Entry 3A1N (X-ray diffraction, 2.07 A resolution); this record covers chains A and B.

[Chain A (and B)]
Protein: NDP-sugar epimerase
From: Thermoplasma volcanium
Notes: EC 1.1.1.103; chain B of this document is another copy of the same molecule, construct and numbering; everything in this record applies to it too
UniProt: Q97BK3 (Q97BK3_THEVO); numbering as in UniProt (aligned over 1-317)
Amino-acid sequence (317 residues; each row starts with the number of its first residue):
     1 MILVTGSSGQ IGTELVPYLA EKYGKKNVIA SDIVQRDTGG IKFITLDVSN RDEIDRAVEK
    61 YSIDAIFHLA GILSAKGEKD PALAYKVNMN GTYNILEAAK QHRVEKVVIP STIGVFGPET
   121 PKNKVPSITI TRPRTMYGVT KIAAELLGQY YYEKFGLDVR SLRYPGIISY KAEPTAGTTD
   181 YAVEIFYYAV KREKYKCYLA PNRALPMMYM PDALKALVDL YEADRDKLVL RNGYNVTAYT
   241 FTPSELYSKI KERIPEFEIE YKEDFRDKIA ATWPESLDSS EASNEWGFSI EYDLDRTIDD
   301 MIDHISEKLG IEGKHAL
Unresolved in the structure: 316-317 (chain B: 310-317)
Ligand contacts: NAD (nicotinamide-adenine-dinucleotide): Gly6, Ser8, Gly9, Gln10, Ile11, Gly12, Asp32, Ile33, Val34, Leu46, Asp47, Val48, Ser49, Leu69, Ala70, Gly71, Ile72, Leu73, Val87, Pro110, Ser111, Thr112, Tyr137, Lys141, Tyr164, Pro165, Ile167, Thr175, Thr179

[How chain A and chain B interact]
Residue-residue contacts - 43 pairs, chain A then chain B:
  Glu78(A) with Tyr150(B), hydrogen bond; Lys154(B), salt bridge
  Pro81(A) with Tyr150(B); Phe155(B), hydrophobic
  Ala82(A) with Tyr93(B)
  Tyr85(A) with Met89(B); Tyr93(B), hydrophobic; Leu147(B), hydrophobic
  Met89(A) with Tyr85(B)
  Asn90(A) with Tyr85(B), hydrogen bond; Asn90(B)
  Tyr93(A) with Ala82(B); Tyr85(B), hydrophobic
  Glu119(A) with Ile128(B)
  Thr129(A) with Ile130(B)
  Ile130(A) with Ile128(B), hydrophobic
  Arg132(A) with Leu146(B); Gln149(B); Leu230(B); Asn232(B)
  Pro133(A) with Leu146(B)
  Arg134(A) with Tyr150(B); Glu153(B), salt bridge
  Thr135(A) with Tyr150(B)
  Met136(A) with Tyr150(B)
  Val139(A) with Leu147(B), hydrophobic
  Ile142(A) with Leu146(B), hydrophobic
  Leu146(A) with Arg132(B); Pro133(B); Val139(B), hydrophobic; Ile142(B), hydrophobic
  Leu147(A) with Tyr85(B), hydrophobic; Val139(B), hydrophobic
  Gln149(A) with Arg132(B), hydrogen bond
  Tyr150(A) with Glu78(B), hydrogen bond; Pro81(B); Arg134(B); Met136(B)
  Glu153(A) with Arg134(B), salt bridge
  Lys154(A) with Glu78(B), salt bridge
  Phe155(A) with Pro81(B), hydrophobic
  Leu230(A) with Arg132(B), hydrogen bond (backbone-side chain)
  Asn232(A) with Arg132(B), hydrogen bond (backbone-side chain)
Other interface residues (no listed pair), chain A (28 interface residues in all): Ile128, Thr131
Other interface residues (no listed pair), chain B (30 interface residues in all): Gly77, Glu119, Thr129, Thr131, Thr135, Tyr151

[In short]
28 residues of chain A and 30 residues of chain B are in contact; the contacts include 6 hydrogen bonds and 4
salt bridges. Among the polar pairs are Glu78(A)-Lys154(B), Arg134(A)-Glu153(B) and Glu78(A)-Tyr150(B).
Ligands of chain A: NAD.
Both chains are NDP-sugar epimerase (Thermoplasma volcanium). Entry 3A1N (Crystal structure of L-Threonine
dehydrogenase from Hyperthermophilic Archaeon Thermoplasma volcanium) was determined by X-ray diffraction,
deposited together with 3AJR and 3A4V.
